PDB entry 5ELN | X-ray diffraction, 1.90 A resolution | chains A and B

[Chain A (and B)]
Molecule: Lysine--tRNA ligase
Source organism: Cryptosporidium parvum (strain Iowa II)
Notes: EC 6.1.1.6; fragment: CrpaA.00612.a.A3; chain B of this document is another copy of the same molecule, construct and numbering; everything in this record applies to it too
Reference sequence: Q5CR27 (Q5CR27_CRYPI); residues 46-559 here = UniProt positions 46-559
Amino-acid sequence (535 residues; row label = number of the first residue in the row):
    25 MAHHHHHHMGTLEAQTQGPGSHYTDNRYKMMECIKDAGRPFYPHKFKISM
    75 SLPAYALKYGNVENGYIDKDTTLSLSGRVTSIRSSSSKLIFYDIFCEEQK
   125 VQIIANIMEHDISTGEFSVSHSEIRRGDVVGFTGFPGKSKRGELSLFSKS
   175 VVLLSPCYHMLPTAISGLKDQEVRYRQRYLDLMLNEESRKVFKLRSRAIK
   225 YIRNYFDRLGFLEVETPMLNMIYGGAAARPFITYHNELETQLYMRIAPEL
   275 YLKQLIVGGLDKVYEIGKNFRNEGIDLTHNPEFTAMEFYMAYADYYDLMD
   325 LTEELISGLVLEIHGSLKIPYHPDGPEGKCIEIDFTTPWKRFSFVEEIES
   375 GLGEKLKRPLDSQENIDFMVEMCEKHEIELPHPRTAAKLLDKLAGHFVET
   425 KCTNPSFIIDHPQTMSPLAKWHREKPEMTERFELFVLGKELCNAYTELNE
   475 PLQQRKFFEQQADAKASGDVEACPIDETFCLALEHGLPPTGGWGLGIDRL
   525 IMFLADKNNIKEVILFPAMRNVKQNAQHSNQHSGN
Disordered / not traced: 25-44, 546-559
Construct notes: initiating methionine (25); expression tag (26-45)
Small-molecule neighbours: lysine (LYS): Gly249, Ala250, Ala271, Glu273, Glu311, Tyr313, Asn467, Ala468, Tyr469, Glu471, Gly516, Trp517, Gly518

[Interface between chain A and chain B]
Residue-residue contacts (189; chain A residue first):
  Tyr52(A) - Pro475(B)
  Tyr52(A) - Leu476(B)  hydrophobic
  Tyr52(A) - Glu508(B)  hydrogen bond
  Phe65(A) - Trp445(B)
  Phe65(A) - Glu474(B)
  Tyr66(A) - Lys444(B)  hydrogen bond (backbone-side chain)
  Tyr66(A) - Trp445(B)  hydrophobic
  Tyr66(A) - Asn473(B)
  Tyr66(A) - Glu474(B)
  Tyr66(A) - Pro475(B)
  Pro67(A) - Lys444(B)  hydrogen bond (backbone-side chain)
  His68(A) - Lys444(B)
  His68(A) - Trp445(B)  hydrogen bond (side chain-backbone)
  His68(A) - Arg447(B)
  His68(A) - Glu454(B)
  His68(A) - Pro513(B)
  Lys69(A) - Tyr316(B)  hydrogen bond (side chain-backbone)
  Lys69(A) - Asp318(B)
  Lys69(A) - Asp321(B)  salt bridge
  Ser100(A) - Tyr316(B)  hydrogen bond
  Gly101(A) - Tyr316(B)
  Arg102(A) - Val281(B)  hydrogen bond (side chain-backbone)
  Arg102(A) - His509(B)  hydrogen bond (side chain-backbone)
  Arg102(A) - Gly510(B)  hydrogen bond (side chain-backbone)
  Glu121(A) - Asp285(B)
  Glu121(A) - Lys286(B)  salt bridge
  Val153(A) - Tyr316(B)
  Val153(A) - Pro512(B)  hydrophobic
  Leu178(A) - Pro513(B)
  Ser179(A) - Gly510(B)
  Ser179(A) - Leu511(B)  hydrogen bond (side chain-backbone)
  Pro180(A) - Gly510(B)
  Cys181(A) - Glu508(B)
  Cys181(A) - His509(B)
  Tyr182(A) - Pro475(B)  hydrophobic
  Tyr182(A) - Glu508(B)  hydrogen bond (backbone-backbone)
  His183(A) - Leu505(B)
  His183(A) - Glu508(B)  salt bridge
  His183(A) - His509(B)
  Leu185(A) - His509(B)
  Gln201(A) - Leu505(B)
  Gln201(A) - His509(B)
  Tyr203(A) - Gln278(B)
  Tyr203(A) - Val281(B)  hydrophobic
  Tyr203(A) - Gly282(B)
  Tyr203(A) - Leu505(B)
  Tyr203(A) - Ala506(B)  hydrophobic
  Tyr203(A) - His509(B)
  Leu204(A) - His509(B)
  Leu206(A) - Leu279(B)  hydrophobic
  Leu206(A) - Gly282(B)
  Leu206(A) - Leu284(B)  hydrophobic
  Met207(A) - Val281(B)
  Met207(A) - Gly282(B)  hydrogen bond (backbone-backbone)
  Phe216(A) - Leu236(B)
  Lys217(A) - Leu236(B)
  Arg219(A) - Glu239(B)  salt bridge
  Ser220(A) - Leu236(B)
  Ser220(A) - Glu237(B)
  Arg227(A) - Arg227(B)
  Asp231(A) - Lys224(B)
  Leu236(A) - Phe216(B)
  Leu236(A) - Lys217(B)
  Leu236(A) - Ser220(B)
  Glu237(A) - Ser220(B)
  Val238(A) - Leu539(B)  hydrophobic
  Glu239(A) - Arg219(B)  salt bridge
  Glu239(A) - Ile223(B)
  Glu239(A) - Lys292(B)
  Glu239(A) - Thr308(B)  hydrogen bond
  Glu239(A) - Leu539(B)
  Thr240(A) - Lys292(B)  hydrogen bond (backbone-side chain)
  Thr240(A) - Phe540(B)
  Pro241(A) - Glu306(B)
  Pro241(A) - Phe540(B)
  Met242(A) - Met242(B)  hydrophobic
  Met242(A) - Lys292(B)
  Met242(A) - Phe294(B)  hydrophobic
  Met242(A) - Glu306(B)  hydrogen bond (backbone-side chain)
  Leu243(A) - Phe255(B)  hydrophobic
  Leu243(A) - Met268(B)  hydrophobic
  Leu243(A) - Phe294(B)  hydrophobic
  Leu243(A) - Glu306(B)  hydrogen bond (backbone-side chain)
  Arg253(A) - Asn260(B)
  Phe255(A) - Leu243(B)  hydrophobic
  Phe255(A) - Thr257(B)
  Phe255(A) - Tyr258(B)
  Phe255(A) - His259(B)
  Ile256(A) - Ile256(B)
  Ile256(A) - Thr257(B)  hydrogen bond (backbone-side chain)
  Thr257(A) - Phe255(B)
  Thr257(A) - Ile256(B)  hydrogen bond (side chain-backbone)
  Tyr258(A) - Phe255(B)
  Tyr258(A) - Asn296(B)
  His259(A) - Phe255(B)
  His259(A) - Asn296(B)
  His259(A) - Glu297(B)  hydrogen bond (side chain-backbone)
  His259(A) - Ile299(B)
  Asn260(A) - Arg253(B)
  Asn260(A) - Asn296(B)  hydrogen bond
  Glu261(A) - Glu297(B)
  Glu261(A) - Gly298(B)
  Glu261(A) - Ile299(B)  hydrogen bond (side chain-backbone)
  Leu266(A) - Phe255(B)  hydrophobic
  Met268(A) - Leu243(B)  hydrophobic
  Met268(A) - Met268(B)  hydrophobic
  Tyr275(A) - Phe540(B)  hydrophobic
  Gln278(A) - Tyr203(B)
  Gln278(A) - Phe540(B)
  Leu279(A) - Leu206(B)  hydrophobic
  Leu279(A) - Leu539(B)  hydrophobic
  Leu279(A) - Phe540(B)  hydrophobic
  Val281(A) - Arg102(B)  hydrogen bond (backbone-side chain)
  Val281(A) - Tyr203(B)  hydrophobic
  Val281(A) - Met207(B)
  Gly282(A) - Tyr203(B)
  Gly282(A) - Leu206(B)
  Gly282(A) - Met207(B)  hydrogen bond (backbone-backbone)
  Asp285(A) - Cys120(B)
  Asp285(A) - Glu121(B)
  Lys286(A) - Glu121(B)  salt bridge
  Lys292(A) - Glu239(B)
  Lys292(A) - Thr240(B)  hydrogen bond (side chain-backbone)
  Lys292(A) - Met242(B)
  Phe294(A) - Met242(B)  hydrophobic
  Phe294(A) - Leu243(B)  hydrophobic
  Asn296(A) - Tyr258(B)
  Asn296(A) - His259(B)
  Asn296(A) - Asn260(B)  hydrogen bond
  Glu297(A) - His259(B)  hydrogen bond (backbone-side chain)
  Glu297(A) - Glu261(B)
  Gly298(A) - Glu261(B)
  Ile299(A) - His259(B)
  Ile299(A) - Glu261(B)
  Ile299(A) - Leu262(B)  hydrophobic
  Glu306(A) - Pro241(B)
  Glu306(A) - Met242(B)  hydrogen bond (side chain-backbone)
  Glu306(A) - Leu243(B)  hydrogen bond (side chain-backbone)
  Thr308(A) - Glu239(B)  hydrogen bond
  Tyr316(A) - Lys69(B)  hydrogen bond (backbone-side chain)
  Tyr316(A) - Ser100(B)  hydrogen bond
  Tyr316(A) - Gly101(B)
  Tyr316(A) - Val153(B)
  Asp318(A) - Lys69(B)
  Asp321(A) - Lys69(B)  salt bridge
  Lys444(A) - Tyr66(B)  hydrogen bond (side chain-backbone)
  Lys444(A) - Pro67(B)  hydrogen bond (side chain-backbone)
  Lys444(A) - His68(B)
  Trp445(A) - Tyr66(B)  hydrophobic
  Trp445(A) - His68(B)  hydrogen bond (backbone-side chain)
  Arg447(A) - His68(B)
  Glu454(A) - His68(B)  salt bridge
  Asn473(A) - Tyr66(B)
  Glu474(A) - Phe65(B)
  Glu474(A) - Tyr66(B)
  Pro475(A) - Tyr52(B)
  Pro475(A) - Tyr66(B)
  Pro475(A) - Tyr182(B)  hydrophobic
  Leu476(A) - Tyr52(B)  hydrophobic
  Leu505(A) - His183(B)
  Leu505(A) - Gln201(B)
  Leu505(A) - Tyr203(B)
  Ala506(A) - Tyr203(B)  hydrophobic
  Glu508(A) - Tyr52(B)  hydrogen bond
  Glu508(A) - Cys181(B)
  Glu508(A) - Tyr182(B)  hydrogen bond (backbone-backbone)
  Glu508(A) - His183(B)  salt bridge
  His509(A) - Arg102(B)  hydrogen bond (backbone-side chain)
  His509(A) - Cys181(B)
  His509(A) - His183(B)
  His509(A) - Leu185(B)
  His509(A) - Gln201(B)
  His509(A) - Tyr203(B)
  His509(A) - Leu204(B)
  Gly510(A) - Arg102(B)  hydrogen bond (backbone-side chain)
  Gly510(A) - Val153(B)
  Gly510(A) - Ser179(B)
  Gly510(A) - Pro180(B)
  Leu511(A) - Ser179(B)  hydrogen bond (backbone-side chain)
  Pro513(A) - His68(B)
  Pro513(A) - Leu178(B)  hydrophobic
  Leu539(A) - Val238(B)  hydrophobic
  Leu539(A) - Glu239(B)
  Leu539(A) - Leu279(B)  hydrophobic
  Phe540(A) - Thr240(B)
  Phe540(A) - Pro241(B)
  Phe540(A) - Tyr275(B)  hydrophobic
  Phe540(A) - Gln278(B)
  Phe540(A) - Leu279(B)  hydrophobic
Also at the interface, not in a pair above, chain A (102 interface residues in all): Thr48, Phe70, Lys71, Ile72, Cys120, Gly151, Arg213, Ile223, Lys224, Met245, Leu262, Leu284, Pro305, Ala317, His446, Thr470, Pro512, Met543, Arg544, Asn545
Also at the interface, not in a pair above, chain B (100 interface residues in all): Thr48, Phe70, Ile72, Gly151, Arg213, Asp231, Met245, Leu266, Pro305, Ala317, His446, Thr470, Met543, Asn545

[In short]
102 residues of chain A and 100 residues of chain B are in contact; the contacts include 39 hydrogen bonds and
9 salt bridges. Polar pairs include Lys69(A)-Asp321(B), Glu121(A)-Lys286(B) and His183(A)-Glu508(B). Bound to
chain A: lysine.
Chain A and chain B are both Lysine--tRNA ligase (Cryptosporidium parvum (strain Iowa II)); the structure,
Crystal Structure of Lysyl-tRNA Synthetase from Cryptosporidium parvum complexed with L-lysine, was determined
by X-ray diffraction, deposited together with 6HCU, 6HCV, 6HCW, 6AGT and 5ELO.
